Entry 8I5C (X-ray diffraction, 3.34 A resolution); this record covers chains D and E of the 5 polymer chains in the assembly.

Chain D:
Protein: TCR alpha chain
Source organism: Mus musculus
Amino-acid sequence (199 residues; each row starts with the number of its first residue):
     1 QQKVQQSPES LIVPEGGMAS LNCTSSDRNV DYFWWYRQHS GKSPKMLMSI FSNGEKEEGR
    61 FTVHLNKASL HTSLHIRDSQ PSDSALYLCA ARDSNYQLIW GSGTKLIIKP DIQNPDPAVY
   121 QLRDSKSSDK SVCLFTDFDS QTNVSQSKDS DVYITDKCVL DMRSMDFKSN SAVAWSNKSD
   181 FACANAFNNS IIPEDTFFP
Not modelled in the structure: 1
Cystine bridges: Cys23-Cys89, Cys133-Cys183

Chain E:
Protein: TCR beta chain
Source organism: Mus musculus
Amino-acid sequence (242 residues; numbered 1 to 242; the number before each row is that of its first residue):
     1 EAAVTQSPRN KVAVTGGKVT LSCNQTNNHN NMYWYRQDTG HGLRLIHYSY GAGSTEKGDI
    61 PDGYKASRPS QENFSLILEL ATPSQTSVYF CASGDTGGYE QYFGPGTRLT VLEDLKNVFP
   121 PEVAVFEPSE AEISHTQKAT LVCLATGFYP DHVELSWWVN GKEVHSGVCT DPQPLKEQPA
   181 LNDSRYALSS RLRVSATFWQ DPRNHFRCQV QFYGLSENDE WTQDRAKPVT QIVSAEAWGR
   241 AD
Not modelled in the structure: 1-2
Cystine bridges: Cys23-Cys91, Cys143-Cys208

Interface between chain D and chain E:
Disulfides between the chains: Cys158(D)-Cys169(E)
Residue-residue contacts (82):
  Gln2(D) - Gly40(E)  hydrogen bond (side chain-backbone)
  Gln2(D) - His41(E)
  Tyr32(D) - Tyr99(E)
  Trp34(D) - Gly98(E)
  Trp34(D) - Tyr99(E)  hydrogen bond (side chain-backbone)
  Tyr36(D) - Gln101(E)  hydrogen bond (side chain-backbone)
  Tyr36(D) - Phe103(E)  hydrophobic
  Gln38(D) - Gln37(E)  hydrogen bond
  Gln38(D) - Phe90(E)
  Lys42(D) - Phe90(E)
  Ser43(D) - Phe90(E)
  Ser43(D) - Phe103(E)
  Ser43(D) - Gly104(E)
  Pro44(D) - Phe90(E)
  Pro44(D) - Phe103(E)
  Met46(D) - Tyr99(E)
  Met46(D) - Glu100(E)
  Ser49(D) - Tyr99(E)  hydrogen bond
  Leu86(D) - Gln37(E)
  Leu88(D) - Leu43(E)  hydrophobic
  Arg92(D) - Gly97(E)
  Asn95(D) - Tyr48(E)
  Asn95(D) - Tyr50(E)
  Tyr96(D) - Thr96(E)
  Gln97(D) - Tyr33(E)
  Gln97(D) - Tyr35(E)
  Gln97(D) - Leu45(E)
  Leu98(D) - Gln101(E)
  Trp100(D) - Tyr35(E)
  Trp100(D) - Leu43(E)
  Trp100(D) - Phe103(E)  hydrophobic
  Gly101(D) - Gly42(E)
  Ser102(D) - Gly40(E)
  Asp116(D) - His135(E)  salt bridge
  Tyr120(D) - Ser129(E)
  Tyr120(D) - Ala131(E)  hydrophobic
  Tyr120(D) - Glu132(E)
  Gln121(D) - Ser129(E)  hydrogen bond (backbone-side chain)
  Leu122(D) - Phe126(E)
  Leu122(D) - Glu127(E)
  Leu122(D) - Pro128(E)  hydrophobic
  Leu122(D) - Thr140(E)
  Leu122(D) - Val142(E)  hydrophobic
  Arg123(D) - Phe126(E)
  Arg123(D) - Glu127(E)  hydrogen bond (backbone-backbone)
  Asp124(D) - Ala124(E)
  Asp124(D) - Val125(E)
  Asp124(D) - Phe126(E)
  Ser125(D) - Val125(E)  hydrogen bond (backbone-backbone)
  Ser125(D) - Glu127(E)  hydrogen bond
  Ser125(D) - Glu236(E)
  Ser125(D) - Ala237(E)
  Val132(D) - Phe126(E)  hydrophobic
  Val132(D) - Leu144(E)  hydrophobic
  Leu134(D) - Thr140(E)
  Thr136(D) - Arg193(E)
  Asp137(D) - Arg193(E)  salt bridge
  Tyr153(D) - Leu175(E)  hydrophobic
  Tyr153(D) - Glu177(E)  hydrogen bond (side chain-backbone)
  Thr155(D) - Asp171(E)
  Thr155(D) - Leu175(E)
  Thr155(D) - Ser189(E)
  Asp156(D) - Asp171(E)
  Cys158(D) - Cys169(E)  disulfide
  Cys158(D) - Thr170(E)
  Cys158(D) - Arg191(E)
  Val159(D) - Cys169(E)
  Leu160(D) - Gly167(E)
  Leu160(D) - Val168(E)
  Leu160(D) - Cys169(E)
  Leu160(D) - Arg193(E)
  Asp161(D) - Gly167(E)  hydrogen bond (backbone-backbone)
  Arg163(D) - Ser166(E)
  Phe167(D) - Arg193(E)
  Ser169(D) - Arg193(E)  hydrogen bond
  Ser171(D) - Arg191(E)  hydrogen bond
  Val173(D) - Val142(E)  hydrophobic
  Val173(D) - Arg191(E)
  Trp175(D) - Leu144(E)  hydrophobic
  Trp175(D) - Leu175(E)  hydrophobic
  Trp175(D) - Ala187(E)  hydrophobic
  Pro199(D) - Ala131(E)  hydrophobic
Other interface residues (no listed pair), chain D (51 interface residues in all): Lys56, Ile154, Lys157, Met162, Met165, Phe197
Other interface residues (no listed pair), chain E (53 interface residues in all): Pro105, Thr136, Lys138, Thr146, His165, Pro172, Lys176, Trp238

Summary:
51 residues of chain D and 53 residues of chain E are in contact, with 1 disulfide bond, 13 hydrogen bonds and
2 salt bridges. Polar pairs include Asp116(D)-His135(E), Asp137(D)-Arg193(E) and Gln2(D)-Gly40(E).
Here chain D is TCR alpha chain and chain E is TCR beta chain, both from Mus musculus. Entry 8I5C (Crystal
structure of a TCR in complex with HLA-A*11:01 bound to KRAS peptide (VVGAVGVGK)) was determined by X-ray
diffraction.
